7TEO - chains L and X of the 30 polymer chains in the assembly; structure by electron microscopy, 2.97 A resolution.

== Chain L ==
Molecule: Proteasome subunit beta type-5
Source organism: Saccharomyces cerevisiae S288C
Notes: EC 3.4.25.1
Reference sequence: P30656 (PSB5_YEAST); numbering as in UniProt (aligned over 1-287)
Sequence (287 residues; row label = number of the first residue in the row):
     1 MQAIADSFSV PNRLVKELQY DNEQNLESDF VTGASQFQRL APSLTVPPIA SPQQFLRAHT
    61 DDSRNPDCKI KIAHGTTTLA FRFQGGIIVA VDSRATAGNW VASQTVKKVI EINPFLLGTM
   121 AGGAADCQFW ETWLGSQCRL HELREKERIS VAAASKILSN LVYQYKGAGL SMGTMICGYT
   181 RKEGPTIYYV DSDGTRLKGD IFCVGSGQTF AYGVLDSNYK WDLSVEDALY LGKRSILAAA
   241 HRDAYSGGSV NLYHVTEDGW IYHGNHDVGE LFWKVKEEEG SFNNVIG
Disordered / not traced: 1-75
From the paper describing this entry:
  - catalytic residues: T76 (citing earlier work)

== Chain X ==
Molecule: Proteasome subunit beta type-3
Source organism: Saccharomyces cerevisiae S288C
Notes: EC 3.4.25.1
Reference sequence: P25451 (PSB3_YEAST); residue numbers follow UniProt; this construct covers 1-205
Sequence (205 residues; row label = number of the first residue in the row):
     1 MSDPSSINGG IVVAMTGKDC VAIACDLRLG SQSLGVSNKF EKIFHYGHVF LGITGLATDV
    61 TTLNEMFRYK TNLYKLKEER AIEPETFTQL VSSSLYERRF GPYFVGPVVA GINSKSGKPF
   121 IAGFDLIGCI DEAKDFIVSG TASDQLFGMC ESLYEPNLEP EDLFETISQA LLNAADRDAL
   181 SGWGAVVYII KKDEVVKRYL KMRQD
Disordered / not traced: 1-2
Swiss-Prot annotation at these positions:
  - modified residue: S31 (Phosphoserine)
  - cross-link: K70 (Glycyl lysine isopeptide (Lys-Gly) (interchain with G-Cter in ubiquitin))

== How chain L and chain X interact ==
Residue-residue contacts (46):
  R94(L) with D205(X), salt bridge
  N99(L) with S6(X), hydrogen bond; R177(X); D178(X); A179(X), hydrogen bond (backbone-backbone); L180(X)
  W100(L) with Q145(X); R177(X)
  V101(L) with R177(X), hydrogen bond (backbone-side chain); D178(X); A179(X)
  A102(L) with R177(X), hydrogen bond (backbone-side chain)
  S103(L) with R177(X)
  Q104(L) with D176(X), hydrogen bond (side chain-backbone); R203(X), hydrogen bond
  F210(L) with L34(X), hydrophobic
  A240(L) with D205(X)
  H241(L) with W183(X), hydrogen bond (backbone-side chain); Q204(X), hydrogen bond (side chain-backbone)
  R242(L) with S33(X); L34(X); G35(X), hydrogen bond (side chain-backbone); V36(X), hydrogen bond (side chain-backbone); W183(X)
  D243(L) with S33(X)
  A244(L) with R28(X); S33(X), hydrogen bond (backbone-backbone); A179(X); L180(X), hydrophobic
  Y245(L) with Q32(X), hydrogen bond; S33(X)
  G247(L) with D205(X)
  G248(L) with R203(X), hydrogen bond (backbone-side chain); D205(X), hydrogen bond (backbone-side chain)
  D267(L) with R203(X), salt bridge
  V268(L) with D205(X)
  G269(L) with R203(X)
  F272(L) with Q204(X)
  W273(L) with K201(X); M202(X); Q204(X)
  N284(L) with N38(X), hydrogen bond (backbone-side chain)
  V285(L) with Q204(X)
  I286(L) with L27(X), hydrophobic; N38(X); K39(X)
Also at the interface, not in a pair above, chain L (25 interface residues in all): T96
Also at the interface, not in a pair above, chain X (23 interface residues in all): Y199

== Overview ==
The interface between chain L and chain X involves 25 residues on one side and 23 on the other, with 15
hydrogen bonds and 2 salt bridges. Polar contacts include R94(L)-D205(X), D267(L)-R203(X) and N99(L)-S6(X).
From the paper: the catalytic residue T76(L).
Chain L is Proteasome subunit beta type-5 and chain X is Proteasome subunit beta type-3, both from
Saccharomyces cerevisiae S288C; the structure, Cryo-EM structure of the 20S Alpha 3 Deletion proteasome core
particle in complex with FUB1, was determined by electron microscopy, deposited together with 7TEJ.
